PDB entry 4HFD | X-ray diffraction, 3.10 A resolution | chains A and B of the 5 polymer chains in the assembly

[Chain A (and B)]
Protein: Proton-gated ion channel
Organism: Gloeobacter violaceus
Notes: chain B of this document is another copy of the same molecule, construct and numbering; everything in this record applies to it too
Reference sequence: Q7NDN8 (GLIC_GLOVI); residues 2-317 here correspond to UniProt positions 44-359 (UniProt number = residue number + 42)
Sequence (317 residues; each row starts with the number of its first residue):
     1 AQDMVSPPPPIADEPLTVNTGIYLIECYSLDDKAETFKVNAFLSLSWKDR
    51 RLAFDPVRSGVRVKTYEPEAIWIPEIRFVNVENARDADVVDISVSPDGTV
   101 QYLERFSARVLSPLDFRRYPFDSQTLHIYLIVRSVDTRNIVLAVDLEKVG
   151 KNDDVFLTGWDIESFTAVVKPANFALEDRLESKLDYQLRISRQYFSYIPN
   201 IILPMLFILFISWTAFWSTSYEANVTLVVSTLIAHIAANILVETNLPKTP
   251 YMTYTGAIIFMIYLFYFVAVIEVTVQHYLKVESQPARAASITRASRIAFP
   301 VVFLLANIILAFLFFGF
Disordered / not traced: 1-4, 316-317
Differences from the reference sequence: expression tag (1); engineered mutation A238 (Phe280 in Q7NDN8)
Bound ions: Na+ near I71 (its only coordinating residue here)
Small-molecule neighbours:
  - tribromomethane (MBR), molecule 1: Y119, Y197, I201, L241, V242, N245
  - tribromomethane (MBR), molecule 2: Y119, P120, F121, Y197, I201, I202, V242, Y254, T255, I258
  - tribromomethane (MBR), molecule 3: N200, I201, P204, A238, L241
  - tribromomethane (MBR), molecule 4: I236, N239, I240, E243, Y263
  - diundecyl phosphatidyl choline (PLC): R118, F121, Y194, I198, I202, L203, L206, Y254, I258, N307, A311, F315

[Interface between chain A and chain B]
Pairs across the interface - 73 pairs, chain A then chain B:
  Y23(A) - L176(B)
  Y23(A) - E177(B)
  I25(A) - V79(B)
  E26(A) - V79(B)
  E26(A) - N80(B)
  E26(A) - L111(B)
  Y28(A) - E82(B)  hydrogen bond (side chain-backbone)
  Y28(A) - L111(B)  hydrophobic
  N40(A) - V81(B)
  N40(A) - E82(B)  hydrogen bond (side chain-backbone)
  F42(A) - L176(B)  hydrophobic
  F42(A) - E181(B)
  V63(A) - D136(B)
  D86(A) - N83(B)  hydrogen bond
  D88(A) - A84(B)
  V90(A) - E75(B)
  V90(A) - R77(B)
  V90(A) - R133(B)
  D91(A) - R179(B)  salt bridge
  S93(A) - R179(B)  hydrogen bond
  L103(A) - R133(B)
  L103(A) - E177(B)
  R105(A) - R77(B)
  R105(A) - F78(B)  hydrogen bond (side chain-backbone)
  R105(A) - V79(B)  hydrogen bond (side chain-backbone)
  S107(A) - E82(B)
  S107(A) - N83(B)  hydrogen bond
  K148(A) - E177(B)
  K148(A) - D178(B)  salt bridge
  F156(A) - P113(B)
  T158(A) - E35(B)
  Q193(A) - P250(B)
  F195(A) - T249(B)
  F195(A) - P250(B)
  F195(A) - Y251(B)
  F195(A) - M252(B)  hydrophobic
  S196(A) - K248(B)
  S196(A) - T249(B)
  Y197(A) - K248(B)
  P199(A) - M252(B)  hydrophobic
  P199(A) - F260(B)
  N200(A) - N239(B)
  N200(A) - E243(B)
  I201(A) - E243(B)
  L203(A) - F260(B)  hydrophobic
  P204(A) - Y263(B)
  F207(A) - F260(B)  hydrophobic
  F207(A) - Y263(B)  hydrophobic
  F207(A) - L264(B)  hydrophobic
  F207(A) - F267(B)
  I208(A) - L232(B)  hydrophobic
  I208(A) - I236(B)  hydrophobic
  F210(A) - F267(B)  hydrophobic
  I211(A) - L232(B)  hydrophobic
  I211(A) - F267(B)  hydrophobic
  I211(A) - V270(B)  hydrophobic
  T214(A) - V270(B)
  T214(A) - T274(B)
  W217(A) - T274(B)
  W217(A) - Y278(B)
  S218(A) - Y221(B)
  S220(A) - E222(B)  hydrogen bond
  A223(A) - Y221(B)  hydrophobic
  A223(A) - V225(B)
  T226(A) - V225(B)
  L227(A) - Y221(B)
  L227(A) - V225(B)  hydrophobic
  S230(A) - V229(B)
  S230(A) - I233(B)
  A234(A) - I236(B)  hydrophobic
  L241(A) - I240(B)  hydrophobic
  N245(A) - K248(B)
  R296(A) - Y278(B)
Interface residues without a listed pair, chain A (48 interface residues in all): C27, S44, V89, G159, T219
Interface residues without a listed pair, chain B (47 interface residues in all): K33, I131, T226, P247, H277, V281

[In short]
48 residues of chain A and 47 residues of chain B are in contact; the contacts include 8 hydrogen bonds and 2
salt bridges. Polar pairs include D91(A)-R179(B), K148(A)-D178(B) and Y28(A)-E82(B). Ligands of chain A: 4
copies of tribromomethane and diundecyl phosphatidyl choline.
Both chains are Proton-gated ion channel (Gloeobacter violaceus). Entry 4HFD (The GLIC pentameric Ligand-Gated
Ion Channel F14'A ethanol-sensitive mutant complexed to bromoform) was determined by X-ray diffraction (same
publication as 4HFB, 4HFC, 4HFE and 4HFH).
